PDB entry 1BGB | X-ray diffraction, 2.00 A resolution | chains D and B of the 4 polymer chains in the assembly

[Chain D]
Molecule: 11-nt DNA strand
Sequence (11 nucleotides; each row starts with the number of its first residue):
   901 CGGGATATCC C
Disordered / not traced: 901

[Chain B]
Molecule: Ecorv endonuclease
From: Escherichia coli
Notes: EC 3.1.21.4
Reference sequence: P04390 (T2E5_ECOLI); residues 2-245 here correspond to UniProt positions 1-244 (UniProt number = residue number - 1)
Chain sequence (244 residues; row label = number of the first residue in the row):
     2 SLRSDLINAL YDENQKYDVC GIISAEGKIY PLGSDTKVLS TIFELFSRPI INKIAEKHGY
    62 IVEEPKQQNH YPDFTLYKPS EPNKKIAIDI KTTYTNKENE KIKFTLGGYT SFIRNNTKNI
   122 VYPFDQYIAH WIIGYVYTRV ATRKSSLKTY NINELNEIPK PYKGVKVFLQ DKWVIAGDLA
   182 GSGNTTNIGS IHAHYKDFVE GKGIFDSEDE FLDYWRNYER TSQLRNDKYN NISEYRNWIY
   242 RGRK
Disordered / not traced: 12-18, 98-101, 142-146

[How chain D and chain B interact]
Contacting residue pairs - 15 pairs, chain D then chain B:
  DG902(D) - Ser223(B)  hydrogen bond to the phosphate
  DG902(D) - Arg226(B)  salt bridge to the phosphate
  DG902(D) - Asn231(B)  hydrogen bond to the phosphate
  DG903(D) - Gly184(B)  base contact
  DG903(D) - Thr222(B)  phosphate contact
  DG903(D) - Ser223(B)  hydrogen bond to the phosphate
  DG904(D) - Ser183(B)  base contact
  DG904(D) - Gly184(B)  hydrogen bond to the base
  DG904(D) - Asn185(B)  hydrogen bond to the base
  DA905(D) - Asn185(B)  hydrogen bond to the base
  DA905(D) - Thr186(B)  hydrogen bond to the base
  DC909(D) - Gln69(B)  sugar contact
  DC909(D) - Asn70(B)  hydrogen bond to the base
  DC910(D) - Gln69(B)  phosphate contact
  DC910(D) - Asn70(B)  hydrogen bond to the sugar
Interface residues without a listed pair, chain B (13 interface residues in all): Gln68, Leu180, Arg221

[In short]
6 residues of chain D face 13 of chain B across their interface, with 9 hydrogen bonds and 1 salt bridge.
Polar pairs include DG904(D)-Gly184(B), DG904(D)-Asn185(B) and DA905(D)-Asn185(B).
Chain D is an 11-nt DNA strand and chain B is Ecorv endonuclease (Escherichia coli); the structure, Ecorv
endonuclease complex with 5'-cgggatatccc DNA, was determined by X-ray diffraction.
